PDB entry 3CHX | X-ray diffraction, 3.90 A resolution | chains C and M of the 15 polymer chains in the assembly

# Chain C
Name: PmoC
Source organism: Methylosinus trichosporium
UniProt: Q9KX51 (Q9KX51_METTR); residues 1-256 here = UniProt positions 1-256
Chain sequence (256 residues; numbered 1 to 256; the number before each row is that of its first residue):
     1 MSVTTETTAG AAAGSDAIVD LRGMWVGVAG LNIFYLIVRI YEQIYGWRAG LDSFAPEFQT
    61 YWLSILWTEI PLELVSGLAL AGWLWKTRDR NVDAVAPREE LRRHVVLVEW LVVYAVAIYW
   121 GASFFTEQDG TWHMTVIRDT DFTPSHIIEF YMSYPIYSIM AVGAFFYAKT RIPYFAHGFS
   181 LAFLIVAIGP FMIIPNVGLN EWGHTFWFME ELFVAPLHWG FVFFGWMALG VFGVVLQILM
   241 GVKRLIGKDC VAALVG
Unresolved in the structure: 1-17, 177-256
Bound ions: Cu ion: Asp129, His133

# Chain M
Name: 26-residue peptide
Source organism: Methylosinus trichosporium
Chain sequence (26 residues; row label = number of the first residue in the row; X marks 26 residues of unknown identity (built as UNK)):
     1 XXXXXXXXXX XXXXXXXXXX XXXXXX

# Chain C / chain M interface
Chain C side of the interface, 13 residues: Val26, Gly30, Phe34, Tyr41, Tyr45, Thr60, Tyr61, Trp62, Ser64, Ile65, Thr68, Leu72, Trp83

# In short
No residue of chain C is in contact with chain M. The Cu ion site is built by Asp129(C) and His133(C).
Here chain C is PmoC and chain M is a 26-residue peptide, both from Methylosinus trichosporium. Entry 3CHX
(Crystal structure of Methylosinus trichosporium OB3b particulate methane monooxygenase (pMMO)) was determined
by X-ray diffraction.
